5L4E - chains A and B of the 5 polymer chains in the assembly; structure by X-ray diffraction, 3.50 A resolution.

# Chain A (and B)
Name: Proton-gated ion channel
Notes: chain B of this document is another copy of the same molecule, construct and numbering; everything in this record applies to it too
UniProtKB: Q7NDN8 (GLIC_GLOVI); residues 1-317 here correspond to UniProt positions 43-359 (UniProt number = residue number + 42)
Sequence (317 residues; numbered 1 to 317; the number before each row is that of its first residue):
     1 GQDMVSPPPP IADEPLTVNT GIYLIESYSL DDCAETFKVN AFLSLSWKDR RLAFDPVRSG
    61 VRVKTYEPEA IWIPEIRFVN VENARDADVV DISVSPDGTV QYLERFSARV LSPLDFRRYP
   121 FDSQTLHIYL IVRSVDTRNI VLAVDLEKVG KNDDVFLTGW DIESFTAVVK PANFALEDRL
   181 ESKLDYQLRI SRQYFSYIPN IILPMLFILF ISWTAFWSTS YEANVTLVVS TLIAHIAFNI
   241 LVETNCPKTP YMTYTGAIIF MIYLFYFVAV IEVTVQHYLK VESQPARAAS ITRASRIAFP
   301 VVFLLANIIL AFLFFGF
Disordered / not traced: 1-4, 316-317
Cystine bridges: C33-C246
Construct notes: conflict S27 (Cys69 in Q7NDN8), C33 (Lys75 in Q7NDN8), C246 (Leu288 in Q7NDN8)

# Chain A / chain B interface
Residue-residue contacts (88):
  Y23(A) with L176(B); E177(B)
  I25(A) with V79(B)
  E26(A) with V79(B); N80(B); L111(B)
  Y28(A) with V81(B); E82(B), hydrogen bond (side chain-backbone); L111(B), hydrophobic
  S29(A) with E82(B)
  N40(A) with V81(B), hydrogen bond (side chain-backbone); E82(B)
  F42(A) with R77(B); L176(B), hydrophobic; E181(B)
  S44(A) with E177(B)
  R62(A) with D136(B), hydrogen bond (side chain-backbone); T137(B)
  T65(A) with D136(B)
  D86(A) with N83(B), hydrogen bond
  D88(A) with R77(B)
  V90(A) with E75(B); R77(B)
  D91(A) with D136(B); R179(B), salt bridge
  S93(A) with D136(B), hydrogen bond; R179(B)
  L103(A) with R133(B); E177(B)
  R105(A) with R77(B); F78(B), hydrogen bond (side chain-backbone); V79(B), hydrogen bond (side chain-backbone)
  S107(A) with E82(B)
  K148(A) with E177(B)
  D154(A) with K183(B), salt bridge
  F156(A) with L111(B), hydrophobic; P113(B)
  T158(A) with E35(B), hydrogen bond; P250(B)
  G159(A) with P250(B)
  Q193(A) with P250(B)
  F195(A) with P250(B); M252(B), hydrophobic
  S196(A) with T249(B), hydrogen bond (side chain-backbone); P250(B), hydrogen bond (backbone-backbone); Y251(B), hydrogen bond (side chain-backbone); M252(B), hydrogen bond (side chain-backbone)
  P199(A) with M252(B), hydrophobic; F260(B)
  N200(A) with K248(B); M252(B)
  L203(A) with F260(B), hydrophobic
  P204(A) with Y263(B), hydrophobic
  F207(A) with Y263(B); L264(B), hydrophobic; F267(B)
  I208(A) with L232(B), hydrophobic; I236(B), hydrophobic
  F210(A) with F267(B), hydrophobic
  I211(A) with V229(B), hydrophobic; F267(B), hydrophobic; V270(B), hydrophobic
  T214(A) with Y221(B); T274(B), hydrogen bond
  W217(A) with H277(B); Y278(B)
  S218(A) with Y221(B)
  S220(A) with E222(B)
  E222(A) with E222(B)
  A223(A) with Y221(B), hydrophobic
  T226(A) with V225(B)
  L227(A) with Y221(B); V225(B), hydrophobic
  S230(A) with V229(B); I233(B)
  I233(A) with I233(B), hydrophobic
  A234(A) with I233(B), hydrophobic; I236(B)
  A237(A) with I236(B); I240(B)
  F238(A) with I236(B); Y263(B)
  I240(A) with I240(B), hydrophobic
  L241(A) with I240(B), hydrophobic; E243(B); Y263(B)
  V242(A) with K248(B)
  R296(A) with Y278(B)
Interface residues without a listed pair, chain A (57 interface residues in all): S27, V89, N152, I201, T231, E243
Interface residues without a listed pair, chain B (44 interface residues in all): I131, T226, N239

# Overview
57 residues of chain A and 44 residues of chain B are in contact; the contacts include 13 hydrogen bonds and 2
salt bridges. Polar contacts include D91(A)-R179(B), D154(A)-K183(B) and Y28(A)-E82(B).
Chain A and chain B are both Proton-gated ion channel; the structure, X-ray structure of the 2-22'
locally-closed mutant of GLIC in complex with thiopental, was determined by X-ray diffraction, deposited
together with 5L47 and 5L4H.
